4JSQ - chains B and C of the 30 polymer chains in the assembly; structure by X-ray diffraction, 2.80 A resolution.

== Chain B ==
Name: Proteasome subunit alpha type-3
From: Saccharomyces cerevisiae
Notes: EC 3.4.25.1
UniProtKB: P23638 (PSA3_YEAST); residues 0-257 here correspond to UniProt positions 1-258 (UniProt number = residue number + 1)
Sequence (258 residues; row label = number of the first residue in the row; numbering starts at 0):
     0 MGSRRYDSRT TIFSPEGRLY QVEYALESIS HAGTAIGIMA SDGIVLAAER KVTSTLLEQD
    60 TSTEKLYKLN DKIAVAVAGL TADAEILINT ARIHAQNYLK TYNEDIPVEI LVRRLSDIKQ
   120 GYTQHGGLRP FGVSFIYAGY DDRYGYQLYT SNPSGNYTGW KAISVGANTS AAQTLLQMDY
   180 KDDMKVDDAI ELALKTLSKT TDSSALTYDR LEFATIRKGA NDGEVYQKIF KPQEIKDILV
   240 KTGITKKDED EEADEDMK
Disordered / not traced: 0, 245-257
Swiss-Prot annotation at these positions:
  - cross-link (Glycyl lysine isopeptide (Lys-Gly)): Lys99 (interchain with G-Cter in ubiquitin), Lys198 (interchain with G-Cter in ubiquitin), Lys230 (interchain with G-Cter in ubiquitin)

== Chain C ==
Name: Proteasome subunit alpha type-4
From: Saccharomyces cerevisiae
Notes: EC 3.4.25.1
UniProtKB: P40303 (PSA4_YEAST); residues -1 to 252 here correspond to UniProt positions 1-254 (UniProt number = residue number + 2)
Sequence (254 residues; each row starts with the number of its first residue; numbers below 1 keep their minus sign (Met-1 is residue -1)):
    -1 MSGYDRALSI FSPDGHIFQV EYALEAVKRG TCAVGVKGKN CVVLGCERRS TLKLQDTRIT
    59 PSKVSKIDSH VVLSFSGLNA DSRILIEKAR VEAQSHRLTL EDPVTVEYLT RYVAGVQQRY
   119 TQSGGVRPFG VSTLIAGFDP RDDEPKLYQT EPSGIYSSWS AQTIGRNSKT VREFLEKNYD
   179 RKEPPATVEE CVKLTVRSLL EVVQTGAKNI EITVVKPDSD IVALSSEEIN QYVTQIEQEK
   239 QEQQEQDKKK KSNH
Disordered / not traced: -1 to 0, 242-252
Swiss-Prot annotation at these positions:
  - modified residue: Thr58 (Phosphothreonine)

== Chain B / chain C interface ==
Contacting residue pairs - 75 pairs, chain B then chain C:
  Arg3(B) - Arg4(C)
  Asp6(B) - Tyr2(C)  hydrogen bond
  Asp6(B) - Arg4(C)  salt bridge
  Arg8(B) - Arg4(C)
  Thr10(B) - Leu6(C)
  Thr10(B) - Arg125(C)
  Ile11(B) - Leu6(C)  hydrophobic
  Ile11(B) - Gln17(C)
  Phe12(B) - Gln17(C)  hydrogen bond (backbone-side chain)
  Phe12(B) - Tyr20(C)  hydrophobic
  Phe12(B) - Ala21(C)  hydrophobic
  Phe12(B) - Leu76(C)  hydrophobic
  Phe12(B) - Arg125(C)
  Phe12(B) - Pro126(C)
  Phe12(B) - Gly128(C)
  Ser13(B) - Tyr20(C)
  Pro14(B) - Tyr20(C)  hydrophobic
  Pro14(B) - Glu23(C)
  Glu15(B) - Glu23(C)
  Glu15(B) - Arg27(C)  hydrogen bond (backbone-side chain)
  Gly16(B) - Tyr20(C)
  Gly16(B) - Glu23(C)
  Gly16(B) - Ala24(C)
  Gly16(B) - Arg27(C)
  Arg17(B) - Arg27(C)
  Leu18(B) - Leu76(C)  hydrophobic
  Leu18(B) - Arg125(C)
  Met38(B) - Asp54(C)
  Met38(B) - Arg56(C)
  Glu108(B) - Ile57(C)
  Arg112(B) - Arg81(C)
  Ser115(B) - Arg81(C)  hydrogen bond (backbone-side chain)
  Asp116(B) - Arg81(C)  salt bridge
  Asp116(B) - Ile82(C)
  Gln119(B) - Ala78(C)
  Gln119(B) - Asp79(C)
  Gln119(B) - Ile82(C)
  Thr122(B) - Arg125(C)  hydrogen bond (backbone-side chain)
  Gln123(B) - Tyr118(C)
  Gln123(B) - Gly123(C)
  Gln123(B) - Val124(C)
  Gln123(B) - Arg125(C)  hydrogen bond (backbone-backbone)
  Gln123(B) - Phe127(C)
  His124(B) - Gly123(C)
  His124(B) - Val124(C)
  Gly125(B) - Tyr2(C)
  Gly125(B) - Gly123(C)
  Gly126(B) - Tyr2(C)
  Tyr143(B) - Arg56(C)  hydrogen bond (backbone-side chain)
  Tyr143(B) - Ile57(C)  hydrophobic
  Tyr145(B) - Arg56(C)  hydrogen bond (backbone-side chain)
  Gln146(B) - Ile57(C)
  Leu147(B) - Ile57(C)
  Tyr148(B) - Ile57(C)
  Ser153(B) - Ala78(C)
  Gly154(B) - Ala78(C)
  Gly154(B) - Arg81(C)  hydrogen bond (backbone-side chain)
  Asn155(B) - Asn77(C)
  Tyr156(B) - Pro59(C)
  Tyr156(B) - Arg81(C)
  Thr157(B) - Thr58(C)
  Gly158(B) - Gln53(C)
  Gly158(B) - Asp54(C)  hydrogen bond (backbone-backbone)
  Gly158(B) - Ile57(C)
  Gly158(B) - Thr58(C)  hydrogen bond (backbone-side chain)
  Trp159(B) - Leu50(C)  hydrophobic
  Trp159(B) - Leu52(C)
  Trp159(B) - Gln53(C)
  Trp159(B) - Asp54(C)
  Lys160(B) - Leu52(C)  hydrogen bond (backbone-backbone)
  Lys160(B) - Gln53(C)
  Lys160(B) - Asp54(C)
  Ala161(B) - Leu52(C)
  Gln172(B) - Leu52(C)
  Gln176(B) - Lys51(C)
Interface residues without a listed pair, chain B (41 interface residues in all): Leu175, Tyr179

== Overview ==
41 residues of chain B and 31 residues of chain C are in contact, with 12 hydrogen bonds and 2 salt bridges.
Polar contacts include Asp6(B)-Arg4(C), Asp116(B)-Arg81(C) and Asp6(B)-Tyr2(C).
Here chain B is Proteasome subunit alpha type-3 and chain C is Proteasome subunit alpha type-4, both from
Saccharomyces cerevisiae. Entry 4JSQ (Yeast 20S proteasome in complex with the dimerized linear mimetic of
TMC-95A - yCP:4e) was determined by X-ray diffraction, deposited together with 4JSU and 4JT0.
